7VWX - chains F and G of the 29 polymer chains in the assembly; structure by electron microscopy, 7.60 A resolution (low resolution: residue-level contacts below are approximate; hydrogen-bond / salt-bridge calls are withheld).

# Chain F (and G)
Protein: Chaperonin GroEL
From: Escherichia coli K-12
Notes: EC 5.6.1.7; chain G of this document is another copy of the same molecule, construct and numbering; everything in this record applies to it too
Reference sequence: P0A6F5 (CH60_ECOLI); residue numbers follow UniProt; this construct covers 1-548
Amino-acid sequence (548 residues; each row starts with the number of its first residue):
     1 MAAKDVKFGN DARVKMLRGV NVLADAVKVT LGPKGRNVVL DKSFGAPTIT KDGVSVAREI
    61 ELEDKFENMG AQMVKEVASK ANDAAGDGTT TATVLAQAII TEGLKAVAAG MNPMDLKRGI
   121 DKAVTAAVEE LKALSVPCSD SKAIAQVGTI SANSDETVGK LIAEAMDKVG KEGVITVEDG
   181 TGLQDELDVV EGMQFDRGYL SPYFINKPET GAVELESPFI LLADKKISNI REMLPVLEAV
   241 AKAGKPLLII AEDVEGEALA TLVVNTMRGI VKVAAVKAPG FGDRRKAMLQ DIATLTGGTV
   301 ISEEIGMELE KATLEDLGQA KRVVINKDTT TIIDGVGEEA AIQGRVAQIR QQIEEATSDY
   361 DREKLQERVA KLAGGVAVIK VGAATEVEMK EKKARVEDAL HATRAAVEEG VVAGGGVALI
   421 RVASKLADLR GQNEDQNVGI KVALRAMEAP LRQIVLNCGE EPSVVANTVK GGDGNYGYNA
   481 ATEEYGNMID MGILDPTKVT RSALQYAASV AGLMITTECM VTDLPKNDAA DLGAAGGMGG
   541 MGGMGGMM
Not modelled in the structure: 1, 526-548

# Interface between chain F and chain G
Contacting residue pairs (41):
  Ala2(F) - Ser43(G)
  Lys4(F) - Asp41(G)
  Lys4(F) - Glu61(G)
  Phe8(F) - Asp25(G)
  Met69(F) - Val39(G)
  Met69(F) - Asp41(G)
  Gln72(F) - Asp41(G)
  Gln72(F) - Gly45(G)
  Gln72(F) - Pro47(G)
  Glu76(F) - Ala46(G)
  Glu76(F) - Thr385(G)
  Lys80(F) - Ala384(G)
  Val107(F) - Arg36(G)
  Met111(F) - Arg36(G)
  Asn112(F) - Pro33(G)
  Asn112(F) - Lys34(G)
  Pro113(F) - Arg36(G)
  Arg118(F) - Asn153(G)
  Ile305(F) - Ala260(G)
  Ile305(F) - Val263(G)
  Ala347(F) - Glu209(G)
  Gln348(F) - Glu209(G)
  Gln351(F) - Thr210(G)
  Gln351(F) - Lys327(G)
  Gln505(F) - Leu183(G)
  Gln505(F) - Ala384(G)
  Ser509(F) - Thr385(G)
  Ser509(F) - Glu388(G)
  Leu513(F) - Asn37(G)
  Leu513(F) - Ile49(G)
  Leu513(F) - Val387(G)
  Met514(F) - Ile49(G)
  Thr516(F) - Arg36(G)
  Thr516(F) - Asn37(G)
  Thr517(F) - Asn37(G)
  Thr517(F) - Val39(G)
  Thr517(F) - Ile49(G)
  Glu518(F) - Arg36(G)
  Glu518(F) - Asn37(G)
  Cys519(F) - Val38(G)
  Cys519(F) - Val39(G)
Also at the interface, not in a pair above, chain F (30 interface residues in all): Val6, Met114, Lys117, Gly344, Met520, Val521
Also at the interface, not in a pair above, chain G (31 interface residues in all): Val22, Leu40, Glu59, Leu62, Tyr203, Val264

# Summary
30 residues of chain F and 31 residues of chain G are in contact.
Chain F and chain G are both Chaperonin GroEL (Escherichia coli K-12); the structure, CryoEM structure of
football-shaped GroEL:ES2 with RuBisCO, was determined by electron microscopy.
